PDB entry 7FID | electron microscopy, 2.44 A resolution | chains A and S of the 7 polymer chains in the assembly

[Chain A]
Molecule: Lon protease
Organism: Meiothermus taiwanensis
Notes: EC 3.4.21.53
UniProt: A0A059VAZ3 (A0A059VAZ3_9DEIN); residues 1-793 here = UniProt positions 1-793
Amino-acid sequence (806 residues; each row starts with the number of its first residue):
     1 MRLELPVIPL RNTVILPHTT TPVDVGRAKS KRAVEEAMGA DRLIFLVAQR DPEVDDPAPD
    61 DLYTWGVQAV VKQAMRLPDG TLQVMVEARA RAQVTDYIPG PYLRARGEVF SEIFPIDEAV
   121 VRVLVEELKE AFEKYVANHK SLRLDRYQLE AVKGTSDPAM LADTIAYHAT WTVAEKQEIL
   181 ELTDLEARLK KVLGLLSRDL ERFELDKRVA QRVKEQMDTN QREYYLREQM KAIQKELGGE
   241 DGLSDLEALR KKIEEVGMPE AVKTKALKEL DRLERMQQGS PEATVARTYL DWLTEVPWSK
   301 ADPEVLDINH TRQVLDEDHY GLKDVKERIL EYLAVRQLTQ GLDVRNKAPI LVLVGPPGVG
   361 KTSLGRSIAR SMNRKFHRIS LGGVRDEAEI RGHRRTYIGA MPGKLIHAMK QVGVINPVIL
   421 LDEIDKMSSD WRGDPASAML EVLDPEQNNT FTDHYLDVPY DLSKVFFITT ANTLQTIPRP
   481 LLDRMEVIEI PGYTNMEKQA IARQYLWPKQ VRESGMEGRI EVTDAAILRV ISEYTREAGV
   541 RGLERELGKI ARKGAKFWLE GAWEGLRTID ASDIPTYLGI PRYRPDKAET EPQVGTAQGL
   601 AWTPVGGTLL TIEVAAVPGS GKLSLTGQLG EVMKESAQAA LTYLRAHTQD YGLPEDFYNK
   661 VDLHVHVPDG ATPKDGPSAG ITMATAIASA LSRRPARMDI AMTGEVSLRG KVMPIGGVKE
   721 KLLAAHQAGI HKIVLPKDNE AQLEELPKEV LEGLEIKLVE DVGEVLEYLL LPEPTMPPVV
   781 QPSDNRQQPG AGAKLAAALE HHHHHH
Not modelled in the structure: 1, 781-806
Differences from the reference sequence: expression tag (794-806)
Small-molecule neighbours: ATP-gamma-S (AGS; phosphothiophosphoric acid-adenylate ester): Asp-318, His-319, Tyr-320, Leu-322, Pro-357, Gly-358, Val-359, Gly-360, Lys-361, Thr-362, Ser-363, Asn-472, Tyr-493, Ile-501, Tyr-505, Val-540, Arg-541
From the paper describing this entry:
  - catalytic residues: Ser-678 (citing earlier work)

[Chain S]
Molecule: unknown endogenous substrate
Organism: Meiothermus taiwanensis
Amino-acid sequence (22 residues; numbered 1 to 22; the number before each row is that of its first residue; X marks 22 residues of unknown identity (built as UNK)):
     1 XXXXXXXXXX XXXXXXXXXX XX

[Chain A / chain S interface]
Interface residues of chain A (facing chain S), 4 residues: Thr-396, Tyr-397, Ile-398, Trp-431
The authors on this interface:
  - interface residues, chain A: Tyr-397(A), Trp-431(A)

[Summary]
Chain A and chain S make no direct contact in this assembly. Ligands of chain A: ATP-gamma-S. From the paper:
the catalytic residue Ser-678(A); interface residues Tyr-397(A) and Trp-431(A).
Here chain A is Lon protease and chain S is unknown endogenous substrate, both from Meiothermus taiwanensis.
Entry 7FID (Processive cleavage of substrate at individual proteolytic active sites of the Lon proteasecomplex
(conformation 1)) was determined by electron microscopy together with 7EV4, 7EV6, 7FIE and 7FIZ from the same
study.
